Entry 2PVL (X-ray diffraction, 1.90 A resolution); this record covers chain A.

== Chain A ==
Molecule: Casein kinase II subunit alpha
From: Zea mays
Notes: EC 2.7.11.1
Reference sequence: P28523 (CSK2A_MAIZE); residues 6-337 here correspond to UniProt positions 1-332 (UniProt number = residue number - 5)
Chain sequence (352 residues; each row starts with the number of its first residue; numbers below 1 keep their minus sign (Met-14 is residue -14)):
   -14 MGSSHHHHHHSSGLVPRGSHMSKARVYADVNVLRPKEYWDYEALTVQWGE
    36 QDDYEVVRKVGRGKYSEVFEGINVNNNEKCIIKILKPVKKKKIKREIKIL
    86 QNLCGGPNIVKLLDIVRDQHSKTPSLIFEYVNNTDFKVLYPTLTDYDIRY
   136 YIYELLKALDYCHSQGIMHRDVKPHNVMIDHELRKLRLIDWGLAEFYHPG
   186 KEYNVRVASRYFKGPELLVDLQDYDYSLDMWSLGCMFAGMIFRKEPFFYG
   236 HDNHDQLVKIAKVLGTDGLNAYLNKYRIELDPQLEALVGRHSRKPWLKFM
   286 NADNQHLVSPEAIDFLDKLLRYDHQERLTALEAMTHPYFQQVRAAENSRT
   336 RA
Unresolved in the structure: -14 to 5, 334-337
Modified positions: Cys89 (s-hydroxycysteine; CSO)
Differences from the reference sequence: expression tag (-14 to 5); engineered mutation Ala256 (Val251 in P28523)
Ligand contacts: P55 (2-(4-ethylpiperazin-1-yl)-4-(phenylamino)pyrazolo[1,5-a][1,3,5]triazine-8-carbonitrile): Arg43, Val45, Gly46, Val53, Ile66, Val95, Phe113, Glu114, Tyr115, Val116, Asn117, Asn118, His160, Met163, Ile174
Curated features (UniProtKB/Swiss-Prot):
  - active site: Asp156 (Proton acceptor)
  - binding site (ATP): Val45 to Val53, Lys68

== Overview ==
Ligands of chain A: compound P55. From UniProt: active-site residue Asp156 and 10 ATP-binding residues.
Chain A is Casein kinase II subunit alpha (Zea mays); the structure, Structure-Based Design of
Pyrazolo[1,5-a][1,3,5]triazine Derivatives as Potent Inhibitors of Protein Kinase CK2, was determined by X-ray
diffraction, deposited together with 2PVH, 2PVJ, 2PVK, 2PVM and 2PVN.
